6QG0 - chains D and G of the 16 polymer chains in the assembly; structure by electron microscopy, 4.15 A resolution (low resolution: residue-level contacts below are approximate; hydrogen-bond / salt-bridge calls are withheld).

== Chain D ==
Name: Translation initiation factor eIF-2B subunit beta
Organism: Saccharomyces cerevisiae (strain ATCC 204508 / S288c)
UniProt: P32502 (EI2BB_YEAST); numbering as in UniProt (aligned over 1-381)
Sequence (381 residues; each row starts with the number of its first residue):
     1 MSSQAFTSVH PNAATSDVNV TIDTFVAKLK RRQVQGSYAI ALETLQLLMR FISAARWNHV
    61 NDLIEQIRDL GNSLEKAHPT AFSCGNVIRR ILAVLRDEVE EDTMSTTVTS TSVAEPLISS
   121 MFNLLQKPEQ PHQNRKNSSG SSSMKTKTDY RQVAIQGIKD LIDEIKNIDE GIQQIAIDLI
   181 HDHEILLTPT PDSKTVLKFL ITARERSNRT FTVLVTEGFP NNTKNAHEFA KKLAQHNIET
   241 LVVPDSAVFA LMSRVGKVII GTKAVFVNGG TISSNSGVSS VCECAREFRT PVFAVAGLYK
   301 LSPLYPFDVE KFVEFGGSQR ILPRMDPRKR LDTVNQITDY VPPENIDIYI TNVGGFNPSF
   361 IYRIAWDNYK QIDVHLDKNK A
Disordered / not traced: 1-9, 109-112, 129-146, 377-381

== Chain G ==
Name: Translation initiation factor eIF-2B subunit delta
Organism: Saccharomyces cerevisiae (strain ATCC 204508 / S288c)
UniProt: P12754 (EI2BD_YEAST); residues 1-651 here = UniProt positions 1-651
Sequence (651 residues; numbered 1 to 651; the number before each row is that of its first residue):
     1 MSESEAKSRS ATPPSKAKQA TPTTTAAANG EKKLTNKELK ELKKQEKAAK RAAMKQANGI
    61 SIEQQQQQAQ MKKEKKQLQR EQQQKREQKQ KNANKKKQNE RNVKKSTLFG HLETTEERRA
   121 TILALTSAVS SPKTSRITAA GLMVPVVASA LSGSNVLTAS SLMPVGPNAS STVSASAPAS
   181 TTTTLPASSA ALSAGTSSAS TNTPTAIQQE IASSNASDVA KTLASISLEA GEFNVIPGIS
   241 SVIPTVLEQS FDNSSLISSV KELLLNKDLI HPSILLLTSH LAHYKIVGSI PRCIAMLEVF
   301 QIVIKDYQTP KGTTLSRNLT SYLSHQIDLL KKARPLSVTM GNAIRWLKQE ISLIDPSTPD
   361 KAAKKDLCEK IGQFAKEKIE LADQLIIDNA STQIEESTTI VTYGSSKVLT ELLLHNAISL
   421 KKNIKVIVVD SRPLFEGRKM AETLRNAGVN VMYALITSLD TIFNMDVDYV FLGAHSILSN
   481 GFLYSRAGTA MLAMSAKRRN IPVLVCCESL KFSQRVQLDS VTFNELADPN DLVNIDYENP
   541 VERRGNKGAL LNQFIKERKF EKKKLAMENK PKGNKIGGKK GSEGESKDAS NEEDSNSKNI
   601 LDGWQELPSL NIVNILYDLT PPEYIKKVIT EFGALPPSSV PVILREYKGS A
Disordered / not traced: 1-236, 258, 465, 594-651
Swiss-Prot annotation at these positions:
  - modified residue: Ser2 (N-acetylserine), Ser106 (Phosphoserine), Thr121 (Phosphothreonine)

== Chain D / chain G interface ==
Pairs across the interface (16):
  Leu179(D) with Val516(G); Gln517(G); Leu518(G)
  His181(D) with Asp519(G); Val521(G); Thr522(G)
  Lys257(D) with Asp519(G)
  Asp347(D) with Asn480(G)
  Ile348(D) with Leu518(G)
  Gly355(D) with Lys587(G)
  Phe356(D) with Lys587(G)
  Asn357(D) with Asn480(G)
  Ser359(D) with Gly584(G)
  Phe360(D) with Glu585(G); Lys587(G); Asp588(G)
Interface residues without a listed pair, chain D (12 interface residues in all): Asp178, Phe293
Interface residues without a listed pair, chain G (12 interface residues in all): Ser479

== Overview ==
The chain D/chain G interface involves 12 residues from each chain.
Chain D is Translation initiation factor eIF-2B subunit beta and chain G is Translation initiation factor
eIF-2B subunit delta, both from Saccharomyces cerevisiae (strain ATCC 204508 / S288c); the structure,
Structure of eIF2B-eIF2 (phosphorylated at Ser51) complex (model 1), was determined by electron microscopy
(same publication as 6QG1, 6QG2, 6QG3, 6QG5 and 6QG6).
